Entry 8ZC5 (electron microscopy, 3.91 A resolution); this record covers chains C and E of the 6 polymer chains in the assembly.

[Chain C]
Molecule: Light chain of D1F6 Fab
Source organism: Homo sapiens
Notes: antibody fragment or engineered binder
Chain sequence (110 residues; each row starts with the number of its first residue):
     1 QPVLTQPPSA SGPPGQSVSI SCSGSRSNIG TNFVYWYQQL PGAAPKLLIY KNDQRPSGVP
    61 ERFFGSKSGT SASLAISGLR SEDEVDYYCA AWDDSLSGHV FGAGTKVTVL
Not modelled in the structure: 1
Disulfides: C22-C89

[Chain E]
Molecule: Heavy chain of D1F6 Fab
Source organism: Homo sapiens
Notes: antibody fragment or engineered binder
Chain sequence (127 residues; row label = number of the first residue in the row):
     1 EVQLVQSGAE VKKPGASVKV SCKASGYIFS DYNIHWVRQA PGQGLEWMGW ISPDSDDTNY
    61 AQSFQGRVTM TRDTSITTVY MELSSLRSDD TAVYFCARSV GYCSLNSCQR WMWFDTWGQG
   121 ALVTVSS
Not modelled in the structure: 1, 126-127
Disulfides: C22-C96, C103-C108

[Chain C / chain E interface]
Residue-residue contacts (34):
  T31(C) - R110(E)  hydrogen bond (backbone-side chain)
  N32(C) - R110(E)  hydrogen bond
  F33(C) - R110(E)
  F33(C) - W111(E)
  Y35(C) - R110(E)  hydrogen bond (side chain-backbone)
  Y35(C) - W111(E)
  Y35(C) - M112(E)
  Y35(C) - W113(E)  hydrophobic
  Y37(C) - W113(E)
  Y37(C) - F114(E)  hydrogen bond (side chain-backbone)
  Q39(C) - Q39(E)  hydrogen bond
  A44(C) - W117(E)  hydrophobic
  A44(C) - G118(E)
  P45(C) - W117(E)  hydrogen bond (backbone-side chain)
  L47(C) - W113(E)
  Y50(C) - W113(E)  hydrophobic
  K51(C) - W111(E)
  K51(C) - W113(E)
  Y88(C) - Q39(E)
  W92(C) - N106(E)
  W92(C) - Q109(E)
  W92(C) - R110(E)
  L96(C) - Q62(E)
  S97(C) - W47(E)
  S97(C) - Q62(E)
  S97(C) - N106(E)
  G98(C) - W47(E)
  H99(C) - W47(E)
  H99(C) - Q109(E)
  H99(C) - M112(E)
  H99(C) - F114(E)
  F101(C) - L45(E)  hydrophobic
  F101(C) - F114(E)  hydrophobic
  A103(C) - G44(E)
Other interface residues (no listed pair), chain C (20 interface residues in all): G102
Other interface residues (no listed pair), chain E (18 interface residues in all): Q43, N59, F95, D115

[Summary]
20 residues of chain C and 18 residues of chain E are in contact; the contacts include 6 hydrogen bonds. Polar
contacts include T31(C)-R110(E), N32(C)-R110(E) and Y35(C)-R110(E).
Here chain C is Light chain of D1F6 Fab and chain E is Heavy chain of D1F6 Fab, both from Homo sapiens. Entry
8ZC5 (SARS-CoV-2 Omicron BA.4 spike trimer (6P) in complex with D1F6 Fab, focused refinement of RBD region)
was determined by electron microscopy together with 8ZBY, 8ZBZ, 8ZC0, 8ZC1, 8ZC2, 8ZC3, 8ZC4 and 8ZC6 from the
same study.
